8BWG - chain R; structure by X-ray diffraction, 1.32 A resolution.

[Chain R]
Protein: GTPase HRas
Organism: Homo sapiens
Notes: EC 3.6.5.2; fragment: GTPase HRAS N-terminally processed
UniProt: P01112 (RASH_HUMAN); residues 1-166 here = UniProt positions 1-166
Sequence (166 residues; row label = number of the first residue in the row):
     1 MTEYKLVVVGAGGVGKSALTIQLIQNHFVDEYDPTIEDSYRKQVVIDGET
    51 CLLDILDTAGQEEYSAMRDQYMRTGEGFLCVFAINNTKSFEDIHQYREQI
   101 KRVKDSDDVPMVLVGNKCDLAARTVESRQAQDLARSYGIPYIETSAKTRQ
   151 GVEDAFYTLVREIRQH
Not modelled in the structure: 60-64
Metal / ion sites: Mg2+: Ser17 (together with GDP)
Small-molecule neighbours: GDP (guanosine-5'-diphosphate): Ala11, Gly12, Gly13, Val14, Gly15, Lys16, Ser17, Ala18, Phe28, Val29, Asp30, Glu31, Tyr32, Asn116, Lys117, Asp119, Leu120, Ser145, Ala146, Lys147
UniProt features mapped onto this chain:
  - region: His166 (Hypervariable region)
  - motif: Tyr32 to Tyr40 (Effector region)
  - binding site (GTP): Gly13 to Ala18, Val29 to Thr35, Ala59, Gly60, Asn116 to Asp119, Ser145 to Lys147
  - modified residue: Met1 (N-acetylmethionine), Thr2 (N-acetylthreonine), Cys118 (S-nitrosocysteine)
  - glycosylation: Thr35 (Microbial infection: O-linked (Glc) threonine)
  - natural variant: Gly12 (G12A: In CSTLO; G12C: In CSTLO; G12D: In CSTLO; G12E: In CSTLO; G12S: In CSTLO and CMEMS; G12V: In CSTLO, bladder carcinoma and CMEMS), Gly13 (G13C: In CSTLO; G13D: In CSTLO; G13R: In SFM), Gln22 (Q22K: In CMEMS), Glu37 (E37EE: In CSTLO), Thr58 (T58I: In CSTLO), Gln61 (Q61K: In NMTC2; Q61L: In melanoma), Glu63 (E63K: In CMEMS), Ser89 (S89C: Found in a patient with severe fetal hydrops and pleural effusion; uncertain significance), Lys117 (K117R: In CSTLO), Ala146 (A146T: In CSTLO; A146V: In CSTLO)
  - mutagenesis: Ser17 (S17N: Dominant negative. Prevents PLCE1 EGF-induced recruitment to plasma membrane. No effect on subcellular location of isoform 2), Asn26 (N26G: Loss of interaction with PLCE1; when associated with V-12), Val29 (V29A: No effect on interaction with PLCE1; when associated with V-12), Tyr32 (Y32F: Loss of interaction and recruitment to plasma membrane of PLCE1; when associated with V-12), Pro34 (P34G: No effect on interaction with PLCE1; when associated with V-12), Thr35 (T35S: Loss of interaction with PLCE1; when associated with V-12), Glu37 (E37G: No effect on interaction with PLCE1; when associated with V-12), Asp38 (D38N: No effect on interaction with PLCE1; when associated with V-12), Ser39 (S39C: No effect on interaction with PLCE1; when associated with V-12), Ala59 (A59T: Loss of GTPase activity and creation of an autophosphorylation site), Gln61 (Q61I: Moderately increased transformation of cultured cell lines; Q61R: Promotes interaction with SHOC2 and PP1C; Q61V: Strongly increased transformation of cultured cell lines), Ala83 (A83T: GTP-binding activity reduced by factor of 30), 4 further mutagenesis entries in UniProt
From the paper describing this entry:
  - conformationally variable residues (order/disorder transition): Gly60 to Tyr64

[Summary]
Chain R binds GDP. From UniProt: 22 GTP-binding residues and 17 mutagenesis sites. The paper reports
conformational variability at Gly60.
Chain R is GTPase HRas (Homo sapiens); the structure, HRas (1-166) Y64 phosphorylation, was determined by
X-ray diffraction (same publication as 8CNJ and 8CNN).
